8S9V - chains E and F of the 7 polymer chains in the assembly; structure by electron microscopy, 3.00 A resolution.

Chain E:
Molecule: TIGR03986 family CRISPR-associated RAMP protein
Source organism: Synechocystis sp. PCC 6803
UniProtKB: Q6ZED5 (Q6ZED5_SYNY3); numbering as in UniProt (aligned over 1-795)
Sequence (795 residues; numbered 1 to 795; the number before each row is that of its first residue):
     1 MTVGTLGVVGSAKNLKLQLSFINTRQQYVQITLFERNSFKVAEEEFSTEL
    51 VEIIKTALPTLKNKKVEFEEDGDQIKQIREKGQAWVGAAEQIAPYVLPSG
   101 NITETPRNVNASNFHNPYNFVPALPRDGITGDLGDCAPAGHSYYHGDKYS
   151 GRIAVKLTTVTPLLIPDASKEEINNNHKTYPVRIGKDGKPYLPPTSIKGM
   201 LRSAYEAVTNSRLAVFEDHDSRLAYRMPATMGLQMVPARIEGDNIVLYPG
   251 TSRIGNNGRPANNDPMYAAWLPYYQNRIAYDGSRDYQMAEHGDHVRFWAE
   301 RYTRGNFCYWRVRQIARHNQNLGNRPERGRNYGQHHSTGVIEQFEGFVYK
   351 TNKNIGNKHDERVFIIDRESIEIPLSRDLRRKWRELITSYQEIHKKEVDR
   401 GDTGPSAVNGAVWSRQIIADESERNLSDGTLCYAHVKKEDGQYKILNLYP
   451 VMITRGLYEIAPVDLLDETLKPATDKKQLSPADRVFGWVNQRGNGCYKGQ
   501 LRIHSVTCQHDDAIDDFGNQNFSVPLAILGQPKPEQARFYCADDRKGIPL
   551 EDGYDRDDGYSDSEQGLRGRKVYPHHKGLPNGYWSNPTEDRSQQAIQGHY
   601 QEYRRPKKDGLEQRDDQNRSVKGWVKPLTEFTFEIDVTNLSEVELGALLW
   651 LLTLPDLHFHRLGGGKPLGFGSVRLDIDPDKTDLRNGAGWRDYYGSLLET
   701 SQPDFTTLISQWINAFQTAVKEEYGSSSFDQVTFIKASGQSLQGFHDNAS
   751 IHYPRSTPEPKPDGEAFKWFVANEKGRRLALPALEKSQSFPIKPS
Disordered / not traced: 1-111, 281-286

Chain F:
Molecule: Crispr RNA
Source organism: Synechocystis sp. PCC 6803
Sequence (37 nucleotides; each row starts with the number of its first residue):
     1 ACUGAAACUGUAGUAGAACCAAUCGGGGUCGUCAAUA

Chain E / chain F interface:
Pairs across the interface - 101 pairs, chain E then chain F:
  Tyr118(E) - C30(F)  phosphate contact
  Tyr118(E) - G31(F)  hydrogen bond to the phosphate
  Pro166(E) - G27(F)  sugar contact
  Pro166(E) - G28(F)  phosphate contact
  Ala168(E) - G27(F)  base contact
  Thr195(E) - G26(F)  sugar contact
  Thr195(E) - G27(F)  hydrogen bond to the phosphate
  Ser196(E) - G26(F)  phosphate contact
  Ser196(E) - G27(F)  hydrogen bond to the phosphate
  Lys198(E) - G25(F)  salt bridge to the phosphate
  Gly199(E) - G26(F)  sugar contact
  Arg202(E) - C24(F)  hydrogen bond to the phosphate
  Arg202(E) - G25(F)  salt bridge to the phosphate
  Ser203(E) - G26(F)  base contact
  Arg226(E) - C33(F)  base contact
  Arg226(E) - A34(F)  salt bridge to the phosphate
  Arg226(E) - A35(F)  salt bridge to the phosphate
  Gly232(E) - U36(F)  base contact
  Leu233(E) - A37(F)  base contact
  Met266(E) - A37(F)  base contact
  Trp270(E) - A37(F)  base contact
  Arg304(E) - A37(F)  phosphate contact
  Phe307(E) - A37(F)  base contact
  His335(E) - A37(F)  sugar contact
  Thr351(E) - U36(F)  phosphate contact
  Asn354(E) - A34(F)  hydrogen bond to the sugar
  Asn354(E) - A35(F)  sugar contact
  Asn354(E) - U36(F)  phosphate contact
  Ile355(E) - A34(F)  sugar contact
  Ile355(E) - A35(F)  sugar contact
  Ile355(E) - U36(F)  sugar contact
  Asn357(E) - U36(F)  hydrogen bond to the sugar
  Asn357(E) - A37(F)  sugar contact
  Lys358(E) - U36(F)  salt bridge to the phosphate
  Lys358(E) - A37(F)  phosphate contact
  His359(E) - A37(F)  hydrogen bond to the phosphate
  Asp360(E) - A37(F)  hydrogen bond to the phosphate
  Arg362(E) - A37(F)  salt bridge to the phosphate
  Tyr390(E) - A34(F)  phosphate contact
  Tyr390(E) - A35(F)  hydrogen bond to the phosphate
  His394(E) - C33(F)  hydrogen bond to the phosphate
  His394(E) - A34(F)  salt bridge to the phosphate
  Ala407(E) - C33(F)  base contact
  Ser414(E) - A34(F)  phosphate contact
  Ser414(E) - A35(F)  hydrogen bond to the phosphate
  Gln416(E) - A35(F)  hydrogen bond to the phosphate
  Val451(E) - A35(F)  phosphate contact
  Val451(E) - U36(F)  phosphate contact
  Met452(E) - A35(F)  sugar contact
  Met452(E) - U36(F)  base contact
  Ile453(E) - A35(F)  hydrogen bond to the sugar
  Arg455(E) - C33(F)  salt bridge to the phosphate
  Arg455(E) - A34(F)  salt bridge to the phosphate
  Phe486(E) - C24(F)  sugar contact
  Gly487(E) - C24(F)  sugar contact
  Trp488(E) - U23(F)  hydrogen bond to the sugar
  Trp488(E) - C24(F)  sugar contact
  Val489(E) - U23(F)  base contact
  Val489(E) - C24(F)  base contact
  Cys496(E) - U23(F)  base contact
  Tyr497(E) - U23(F)  hydrogen bond to the sugar
  Lys498(E) - U23(F)  phosphate contact
  Gly499(E) - C24(F)  hydrogen bond to the phosphate
  Ile528(E) - C30(F)  base contact
  Leu529(E) - U29(F)  hydrogen bond to the base
  Gly530(E) - U29(F)  hydrogen bond to the sugar
  Gly530(E) - C30(F)  sugar contact
  Gln531(E) - U29(F)  hydrogen bond to the base
  Gln531(E) - C30(F)  sugar contact
  Pro532(E) - U29(F)  phosphate contact
  Pro532(E) - C30(F)  phosphate contact
  Lys533(E) - C30(F)  hydrogen bond to the base
  Lys533(E) - G31(F)  hydrogen bond to the phosphate
  Glu535(E) - U32(F)  sugar contact
  Gln536(E) - U32(F)  hydrogen bond to the phosphate
  Tyr540(E) - C30(F)  phosphate contact
  Tyr540(E) - G31(F)  hydrogen bond to the phosphate
  Arg556(E) - U32(F)  salt bridge to the phosphate
  Lys571(E) - C30(F)  salt bridge to the phosphate
  Tyr573(E) - U29(F)  sugar contact
  Tyr573(E) - C30(F)  hydrogen bond to the phosphate
  Arg619(E) - G28(F)  salt bridge to the phosphate
  Arg619(E) - U29(F)  hydrogen bond to the base
  Arg661(E) - G26(F)  base contact
  Gly663(E) - G26(F)  base contact
  Gly663(E) - G28(F)  phosphate contact
  Gly664(E) - G28(F)  hydrogen bond to the phosphate
  Gly664(E) - U29(F)  phosphate contact
  Gly665(E) - U29(F)  hydrogen bond to the phosphate
  Lys666(E) - G26(F)  base contact
  Lys666(E) - G28(F)  hydrogen bond to the phosphate
  Lys666(E) - U29(F)  salt bridge to the phosphate
  Pro667(E) - U29(F)  phosphate contact
  Tyr753(E) - U29(F)  hydrogen bond to the sugar
  Tyr753(E) - C30(F)  hydrogen bond to the phosphate
  Gly764(E) - G31(F)  base contact
  Ala766(E) - G31(F)  base contact
  Phe767(E) - G31(F)  sugar contact
  Phe767(E) - U32(F)  base contact
  Phe770(E) - G31(F)  sugar contact
  Val771(E) - U32(F)  base contact
Other interface residues (no listed pair), chain E (76 interface residues in all): Leu164, Pro193, Met200, Val215, Ala229, Pro405, Phe539, Leu662, Pro754

In short:
76 residues of chain E and 15 residues of chain F are in contact, with 30 hydrogen bonds and 13 salt bridges.
Polar pairs include Leu529(E)-U29(F), Gln531(E)-U29(F) and Lys533(E)-C30(F).
Chain E is TIGR03986 family CRISPR-associated RAMP protein and chain F is Crispr RNA, both from Synechocystis
sp. PCC 6803; the structure, CRISPR-Cas type III-D effector complex bound to a self-target RNA in the
pre-cleavage state, was determined by electron microscopy together with 8S9T, 8S9U and 8S9X from the same
study.
